Entry 4BT0 (electron microscopy, 17.00 A resolution (very low resolution: no residue pairs are listed; an interface is given only as per-side residue counts)); this record covers chains A and B.

== Chain A ==
Protein: Transcriptional regulator
From: Enterobacteria phage mu
Notes: fragment: aaaplus domain, residues 312-384
UniProtKB: O67198 (O67198_AQUAE); numbering as in UniProt (aligned over 312-384)
Chain sequence (73 residues; each row starts with the number of its first residue):
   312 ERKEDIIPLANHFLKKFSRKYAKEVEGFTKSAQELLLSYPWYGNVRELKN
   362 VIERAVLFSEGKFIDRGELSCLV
Residues lining bound ligands: ADP (adenosine-5'-diphosphate): R313, L320, H323, F324, V356, R357, K360

== Chain B ==
Protein: Transcriptional regulator
From: Enterobacteria phage mu
Notes: fragment: aaaplus domain, residues 137-309
UniProtKB: O67198 (O67198_AQUAE); residue numbers follow UniProt; this construct covers 137-309
Chain sequence (173 residues; numbered 137 to 309; the number before each row is that of its first residue):
   137 EEYVFESPKMKEILEKIKKISCAECPVLITGESGVGKEVVARLIHKLSDR
   187 SKEPFVALNVASIPRDIFEAELFGYEKGAFTGAVSSKEGFFELADGGTLF
   237 LDEIGELSLEAQAKLLRVIESGKFYRLGGRKEIEVNVRILAATNRNIKEL
   287 VKEGKFREDLYYRLGVIEIEIPP
Residues lining bound ligands: ADP (adenosine-5'-diphosphate): Y139, V140, F141, E168, S169, G170, V171, G172, K173, E174, V175

== Interface between chain A and chain B ==
At this resolution (17 A) residue pairs are not listed: 11 residues of chain A and 13 of chain B lie at the interface.

== Overview ==
11 residues of chain A and 13 residues of chain B are in contact. Bound to chain A: ADP. Bound to chain B:
ADP.
Here chain A is Transcriptional regulator and chain B is Transcriptional regulator, both from Enterobacteria
phage mu. Entry 4BT0 (MuB is an AAAplus ATPase that forms helical filaments to control target selection for
DNA transposition) was determined by electron microscopy, deposited together with 4BS1 and 4BT1.
